PDB entry 9GFM | electron microscopy, 3.80 A resolution | chains L and O of the 11 polymer chains in the assembly

== Chain L ==
Molecule: Nucleosomal DNA strand 2
Sequence (139 nucleotides; row label = number of the first residue in the row; numbers below 1 keep their minus sign (DT-81 is residue -81)):
   -81 TGCCGAGGCC GCTCAATTGG TCGTAGACAG CTCTAGCACC GCTTAAACGC ACGTACGCGC
   -21 TGTCCCCCGC GTTTTAACCG CCAAGGGGAT TACTCCCTAG TCTCCAGGCA CGTGTCAGAT
    39 ATATACATCC TGTGCATGT

== Chain O ==
Protein: Histone H2A type 1-B/E
From: Homo sapiens
UniProt: P04908 (H2A1B_HUMAN); residues 13-118 here correspond to UniProt positions 14-119 (UniProt number = residue number + 1)
Chain sequence (106 residues; row label = number of the first residue in the row):
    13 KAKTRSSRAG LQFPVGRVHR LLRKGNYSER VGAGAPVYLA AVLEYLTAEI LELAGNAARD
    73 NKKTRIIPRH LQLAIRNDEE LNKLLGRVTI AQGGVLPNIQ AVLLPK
UniProt features mapped onto this chain:
  - modified residue: Lys13 (N6-(beta-hydroxybutyryl)lysine), Lys36 (N6-(2-hydroxyisobutyryl)lysine), Lys74 (N6-(2-hydroxyisobutyryl)lysine), Lys75 (N6-(2-hydroxyisobutyryl)lysine), Lys95 (N6-(2-hydroxyisobutyryl)lysine), Gln104 (N5-methylglutamine), Lys118 (N6-(2-hydroxyisobutyryl)lysine)
  - cross-link (Glycyl lysine isopeptide (Lys-Gly)): Lys13 (interchain with G-Cter in ubiquitin), Lys15 (interchain with G-Cter in ubiquitin)

== Interface between chain L and chain O ==
Contacting residue pairs - 13 pairs, chain L then chain O:
  DT38(L) with Arg42(O), sugar contact; Val43(O), sugar contact; Gly44(O), phosphate contact; Ala45(O), hydrogen bond to the phosphate
  DA39(L) with Arg42(O), phosphate contact; Val43(O), hydrogen bond to the phosphate
  DT46(L) with Lys13(O), salt bridge to the phosphate; Ala14(O), hydrogen bond to the phosphate
  DC47(L) with Thr16(O), sugar contact
  DC48(L) with Arg29(O), hydrogen bond to the phosphate
  DT49(L) with Arg29(O), salt bridge to the phosphate
  DT57(L) with Thr76(O), phosphate contact; Arg77(O), sugar contact
Interface residues without a listed pair, chain O (12 interface residues in all): His31, Glu41

== In short ==
7 residues of chain L face 12 of chain O across their interface, with 4 hydrogen bonds and 2 salt bridges.
Polar pairs include DT38(L)-Ala45(O), DA39(L)-Val43(O) and DT46(L)-Ala14(O).
Chain L is Nucleosomal DNA strand 2 and chain O is Histone H2A type 1-B/E (Homo sapiens); the structure,
CryoEM structure of the human INO80 core-nucleosome complex state N-7, was determined by electron microscopy.
